Entry 5G2E (X-ray diffraction, 6.70 A resolution (low resolution: residue-level contacts below are approximate; hydrogen-bond / salt-bridge calls are withheld)); this record covers chains I and J of the 4 polymer chains in the assembly.

# Chain I (and J)
Molecule: Nucleosome assembly protein
From: Saccharomyces cerevisiae
Notes: chain J of this document is another copy of the same molecule, construct and numbering; everything in this record applies to it too
Reference sequence: P25293 (NAP1_YEAST); numbering as in UniProt (aligned over 74-372)
Chain sequence (310 residues; numbered 63 to 372; the number before each row is that of its first residue):
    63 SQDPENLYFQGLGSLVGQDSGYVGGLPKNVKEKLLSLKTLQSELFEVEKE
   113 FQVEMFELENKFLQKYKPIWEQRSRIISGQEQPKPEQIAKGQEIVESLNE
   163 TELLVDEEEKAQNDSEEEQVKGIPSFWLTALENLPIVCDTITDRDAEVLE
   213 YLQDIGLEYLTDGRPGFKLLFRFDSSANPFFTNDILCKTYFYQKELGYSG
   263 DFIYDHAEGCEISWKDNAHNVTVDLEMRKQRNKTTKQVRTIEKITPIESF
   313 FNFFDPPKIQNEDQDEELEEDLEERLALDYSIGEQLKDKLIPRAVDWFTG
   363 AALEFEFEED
Not modelled in the structure: 63-81, 172-180, 285-307, 366-372 (chain J: 63-82, 170-180, 285-307, 324-327, 366-372)
Disulfide bonds: C249-C272
Construct notes: expression tag (63-73)
UniProt features mapped onto this chain:
  - DNA-binding region: L330 to A356 (H-T-H motif)
  - modified residue (Phosphoserine): S76, S82, S98, S104, S140, S159, S177
What the authors report for this chain:
  - mutagenesis - D201R/D205R/E310R, E332R/D333R/E336R: unchanged binding to H2A-H2B
  - mutagenesis - D201R/D205R/E310R: unchanged binding to Histone H2A type 1
  - mutagenesis - D201R/D205R/E310R/E332R/D333R/E336R: decreased binding to Histone H2A type 1

# Interface between chain I and chain J
Contacting residue pairs (142):
  V85(I) - E164(J)
  G86(I) - E164(J)
  N91(I) - Q181(J)
  N91(I) - V182(J)
  N91(I) - K183(J)
  K93(I) - L165(J)
  K93(I) - L166(J)
  K93(I) - V167(J)
  E94(I) - I150(J)
  K95(I) - I138(J)
  K95(I) - P145(J)
  K95(I) - K183(J)
  K95(I) - G184(J)
  K95(I) - I185(J)
  L96(I) - L165(J)
  L96(I) - I185(J)
  L96(I) - F360(J)
  L96(I) - T361(J)
  L97(I) - Q149(J)
  L97(I) - G153(J)
  L97(I) - Q154(J)
  L97(I) - V157(J)
  L97(I) - L165(J)
  S98(I) - I138(J)
  S98(I) - P145(J)
  S98(I) - Q149(J)
  L99(I) - R135(J)
  L99(I) - I138(J)
  L99(I) - I185(J)
  L99(I) - F188(J)
  L99(I) - V357(J)
  K100(I) - I156(J)
  K100(I) - L160(J)
  K100(I) - E162(J)
  K100(I) - V357(J)
  K100(I) - D358(J)
  T101(I) - Q149(J)
  T101(I) - K152(J)
  T101(I) - G153(J)
  T101(I) - I156(J)
  L102(I) - I131(J)
  L102(I) - Q134(J)
  L102(I) - R135(J)
  L102(I) - Q149(J)
  Q103(I) - R355(J)
  Q103(I) - V357(J)
  Q103(I) - D358(J)
  S104(I) - I156(J)
  E105(I) - I131(J)
  L106(I) - Y128(J)
  L106(I) - I131(J)
  L106(I) - W132(J)
  F107(I) - R355(J)
  V109(I) - Y128(J)
  V109(I) - I131(J)
  E110(I) - Y128(J)
  E110(I) - R355(J)
  E112(I) - F124(J)
  F113(I) - L120(J)
  F113(I) - E121(J)
  F113(I) - F124(J)
  F113(I) - Y128(J)
  E116(I) - L120(J)
  E116(I) - K123(J)
  E116(I) - F124(J)
  M117(I) - M117(J)
  M117(I) - L120(J)
  L120(I) - F113(J)
  L120(I) - E116(J)
  L120(I) - L120(J)
  E121(I) - F113(J)
  K123(I) - E116(J)
  F124(I) - V109(J)
  F124(I) - E112(J)
  F124(I) - F113(J)
  F124(I) - E116(J)
  K127(I) - V109(J)
  Y128(I) - L106(J)
  Y128(I) - V109(J)
  Y128(I) - E110(J)
  Y128(I) - F113(J)
  I131(I) - L102(J)
  I131(I) - E105(J)
  I131(I) - L106(J)
  I131(I) - V109(J)
  W132(I) - L106(J)
  Q134(I) - L102(J)
  R135(I) - L99(J)
  R135(I) - L102(J)
  I138(I) - K95(J)
  I138(I) - S98(J)
  I138(I) - L99(J)
  I139(I) - L99(J)
  Q144(I) - K95(J)
  P145(I) - K95(J)
  P145(I) - S98(J)
  Q149(I) - S98(J)
  Q149(I) - T101(J)
  Q149(I) - L102(J)
  I150(I) - E94(J)
  K152(I) - T101(J)
  G153(I) - L97(J)
  G153(I) - T101(J)
  Q154(I) - L97(J)
  I156(I) - K100(J)
  I156(I) - S104(J)
  V157(I) - L97(J)
  L160(I) - K100(J)
  E162(I) - K100(J)
  L165(I) - L96(J)
  L165(I) - L97(J)
  D168(I) - K90(J)
  E170(I) - K90(J)
  Q181(I) - P89(J)
  Q181(I) - K90(J)
  Q181(I) - N91(J)
  V182(I) - V92(J)
  G184(I) - K95(J)
  I185(I) - V92(J)
  I185(I) - K95(J)
  I185(I) - L96(J)
  P186(I) - V92(J)
  Y260(I) - R355(J)
  Y260(I) - D358(J)
  Y260(I) - A364(J)
  S261(I) - R355(J)
  G262(I) - R355(J)
  P354(I) - Q103(J)
  P354(I) - L106(J)
  R355(I) - Q103(J)
  R355(I) - E110(J)
  R355(I) - Y260(J)
  R355(I) - S261(J)
  R355(I) - G262(J)
  V357(I) - L99(J)
  V357(I) - K100(J)
  V357(I) - Q103(J)
  D358(I) - K100(J)
  D358(I) - Q103(J)
  D358(I) - Y260(J)
  F360(I) - L96(J)
  A364(I) - Y260(J)
Also at the interface, not in a pair above, chain I (71 interface residues in all): V92, G141, E164, V167, F188, T361, A363
Also at the interface, not in a pair above, chain J (70 interface residues in all): V85, G86, K93, F107, K127, I139, Q144, P354

# Summary
Chain I and chain J form an interface of 71 and 70 residues respectively. From the paper:
D201R/D205R/E310R/E332R/D333R/E336R of chain I reduce binding to Histone H2A type 1; D201R/D205R/E310R and
E332R/D333R/E336R of chain I leave binding to H2A-H2B unchanged.
Both chains are Nucleosome assembly protein (Saccharomyces cerevisiae). Entry 5G2E (Structure of the Nap1 H2A
H2B complex) was determined by X-ray diffraction.
